4MT7 - chain A; structure by X-ray diffraction, 3.50 A resolution.

Chain A:
Name: Rho guanine nucleotide exchange factor 9
Source organism: Rattus norvegicus
UniProt: Q9QX73 (ARHG9_RAT); residues -50 to 433 here correspond to UniProt positions 10-493 (UniProt number = residue number + 60)
Amino-acid sequence (485 residues; numbered -50 to 434; the number before each row is that of its first residue; numbers below 1 keep their minus sign (Met-50 is residue -50)):
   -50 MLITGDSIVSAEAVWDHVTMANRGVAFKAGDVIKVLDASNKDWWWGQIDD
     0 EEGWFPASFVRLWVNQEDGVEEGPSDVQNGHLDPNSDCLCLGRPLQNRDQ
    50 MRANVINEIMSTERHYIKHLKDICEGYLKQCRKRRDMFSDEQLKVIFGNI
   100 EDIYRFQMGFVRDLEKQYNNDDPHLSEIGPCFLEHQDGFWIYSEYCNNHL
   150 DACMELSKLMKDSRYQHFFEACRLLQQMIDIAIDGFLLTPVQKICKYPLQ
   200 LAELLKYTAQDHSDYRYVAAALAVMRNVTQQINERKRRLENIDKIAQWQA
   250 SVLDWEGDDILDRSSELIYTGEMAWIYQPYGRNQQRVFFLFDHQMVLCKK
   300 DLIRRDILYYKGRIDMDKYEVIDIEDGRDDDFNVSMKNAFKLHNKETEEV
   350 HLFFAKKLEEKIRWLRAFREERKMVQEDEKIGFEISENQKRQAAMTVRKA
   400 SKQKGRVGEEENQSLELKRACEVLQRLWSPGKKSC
Not modelled in the structure: -50 to 44, 382-434
Construct notes: expression tag (434)
Curated features (UniProtKB/Swiss-Prot):
  - region: Arg47 to Glu57 (Interaction with GPHN)
Reported in the primary citation:
  - mutagenesis - E202A (888 +/- 276 uM): decreased binding to SH3 domain
  - mutagenesis - R303A/R304A: decreased binding to PI(3)P

Overview:
The paper reports that E202A reduces binding to SH3 domain; R303A/R304A reduce binding to PI(3)P.
Chain A is Rho guanine nucleotide exchange factor 9 (Rattus norvegicus); the structure, Crystal structure of
collybistin I, was determined by X-ray diffraction, deposited together with 4MT6.
